PDB entry 6KRV | X-ray diffraction, 3.30 A resolution | chains A and B of the 3 polymer chains in the assembly

# Chain A (and B)
Protein: Ig gamma-2B chain C region
Source organism: Mus musculus
Notes: chain B of this document is another copy of the same molecule, construct and numbering; everything in this record applies to it too
Reference sequence: P01867 (IGG2B_MOUSE); residues 229-446 here correspond to UniProt positions 117-334 (UniProt number = residue number - 112)
Amino-acid sequence (218 residues; numbered 229 to 446; the number before each row is that of its first residue):
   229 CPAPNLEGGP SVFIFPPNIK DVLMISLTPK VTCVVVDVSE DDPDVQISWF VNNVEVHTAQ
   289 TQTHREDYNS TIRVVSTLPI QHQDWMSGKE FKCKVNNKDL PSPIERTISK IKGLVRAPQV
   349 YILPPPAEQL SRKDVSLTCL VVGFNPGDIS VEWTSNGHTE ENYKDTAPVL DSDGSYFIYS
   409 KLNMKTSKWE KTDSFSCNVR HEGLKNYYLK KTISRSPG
Not modelled in the structure: 229-236, 444-446 (chain B: 229-241, 263-278, 289-306, 320-334, 445-446)
Disulfides: C261-C321, C367-C425
Covalent attachments: glycan linked to N297

# How chain A and chain B interact
Residue-residue contacts (40):
  Q347(A) with R360(B)
  Y349(A) with P354(B), hydrophobic; E356(B); Q357(B); R360(B), hydrogen bond
  L351(A) with L351(B), hydrophobic; P354(B), hydrophobic; T366(B)
  P354(A) with Y349(B), hydrophobic; L351(B), hydrophobic
  E356(A) with Y349(B); K439(B), salt bridge
  Q357(A) with Y349(B)
  R360(A) with Q347(B); Y349(B), hydrogen bond
  T366(A) with L351(B); Y407(B), hydrogen bond
  N390(A) with S400(B), hydrogen bond
  K392(A) with L398(B); D399(B); S400(B); F405(B)
  T394(A) with T394(B)
  V397(A) with T394(B)
  L398(A) with K392(B)
  D399(A) with K392(B); K409(B), salt bridge; N411(B), hydrogen bond
  S400(A) with N390(B), hydrogen bond
  F405(A) with K392(B); T394(B); K409(B)
  Y407(A) with T366(B), hydrogen bond; Y407(B), hydrophobic; K409(B)
  K409(A) with D399(B), salt bridge; F405(B); Y407(B)
  N411(A) with D399(B)
  K439(A) with E356(B), salt bridge
Also at the interface, not in a pair above, chain A (26 interface residues in all): V348, I350, P352, S364, L368, D393
Also at the interface, not in a pair above, chain B (26 interface residues in all): P352, S364, L365, L368, D393, V397, S408

# Overview
Chain A and chain B each contribute 26 residues to their interface; the contacts include 7 hydrogen bonds and
4 salt bridges. Polar contacts include E356(A)-K439(B), D399(A)-K409(B) and Y349(A)-R360(B).
Chain A and chain B are both Ig gamma-2B chain C region (Mus musculus); the structure, Crystal structure of
mouse IgG2b Fc complexed with B domain of Protein A, was determined by X-ray diffraction (same publication as
6KRU).
